PDB entry 8BXN | X-ray diffraction, 1.60 A resolution | chains A and B

[Chain A]
Molecule: 14-3-3 protein sigma
Source organism: Homo sapiens
Reference sequence: P31947 (1433S_HUMAN); residue numbers follow UniProt; this construct covers 1-231
Chain sequence (236 residues; numbered -4 to 231; the number before each row is that of its first residue; numbers below 1 keep their minus sign (Gly-4 is residue -4)):
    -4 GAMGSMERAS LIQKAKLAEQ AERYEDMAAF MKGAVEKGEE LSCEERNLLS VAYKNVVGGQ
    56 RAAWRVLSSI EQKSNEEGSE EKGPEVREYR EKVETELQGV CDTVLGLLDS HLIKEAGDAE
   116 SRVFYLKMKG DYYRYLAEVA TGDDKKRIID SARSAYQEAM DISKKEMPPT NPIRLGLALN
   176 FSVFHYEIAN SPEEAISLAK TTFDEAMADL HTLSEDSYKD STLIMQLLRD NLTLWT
Construct notes: expression tag (-4 to 0)
Small-molecule neighbours: S1R (N-[3-(5-carbamimidoylthiophen-3-yl)phenyl]-4-phenoxy-oxane-4-carboxamide): Glu14, Cys38, Glu39, Asn42, Leu43, Val46, Phe119, Lys122, Pro167, Ile168, Gly171, Asp215, Leu218, Ile219
Swiss-Prot annotation at these positions:
  - site (Interaction with phosphoserine on interacting protein): Arg56, Arg129
  - modified residue (Phosphoserine): Ser5, Ser74

[Chain B]
Molecule: ERalpha peptide
Chain sequence (5 residues; row label = number of the first residue in the row):
   591 FPATV
Modified positions: Thr594 (phosphothreonine; TPO)

[Interface between chain A and chain B]
Contacting residue pairs (19):
  Lys49(A) with Thr594(B); Val595(B), hydrogen bond (side chain-backbone)
  Arg56(A) with Thr594(B)
  Arg60(A) with Phe591(B)
  Lys122(A) with Val595(B), hydrogen bond (side chain-backbone)
  Arg129(A) with Thr594(B)
  Tyr130(A) with Thr594(B)
  Gly171(A) with Val595(B)
  Leu174(A) with Ala593(B); Thr594(B); Val595(B)
  Asn175(A) with Thr594(B); Val595(B), hydrogen bond (side chain-backbone)
  Val178(A) with Pro592(B), hydrophobic; Ala593(B); Thr594(B)
  Asn226(A) with Pro592(B); Ala593(B), hydrogen bond (side chain-backbone)
  Trp230(A) with Pro592(B), hydrophobic
Also at the interface, not in a pair above, chain A (16 interface residues in all): Asp126, Glu182, Leu222, Leu229

[Overview]
16 residues of chain A face 5 of chain B across their interface; the contacts include 4 hydrogen bonds. Polar
contacts include Lys49(A)-Val595(B), Lys122(A)-Val595(B) and Asn175(A)-Val595(B). Bound to chain A: compound
S1R.
Chain A is 14-3-3 protein sigma (Homo sapiens) and chain B is ERalpha peptide; the structure, fragment-linked
stabilizer for ERa - 14-3-3 interaction (1074399), was determined by X-ray diffraction, deposited together
with 8BWJ, 8BWX, 8BWZ, 8BX0, 8BX3, 8BX4 and 24 further entries.
